Entry 6IUT (X-ray diffraction, 2.30 A resolution); this record covers chains H and A of the 3 polymer chains in the assembly.

# Chain H
Protein: AVFluIgG01 Heavy Chain
Organism: Homo sapiens
Amino-acid sequence (219 residues; each row starts with the number of its first residue):
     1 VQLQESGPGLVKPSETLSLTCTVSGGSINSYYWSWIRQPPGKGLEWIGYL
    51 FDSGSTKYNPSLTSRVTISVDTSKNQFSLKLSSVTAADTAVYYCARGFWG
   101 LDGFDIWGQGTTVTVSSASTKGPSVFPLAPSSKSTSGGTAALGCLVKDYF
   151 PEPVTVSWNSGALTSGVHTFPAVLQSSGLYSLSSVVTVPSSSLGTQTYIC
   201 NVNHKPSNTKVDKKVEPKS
Cystine bridges: Cys21-Cys94, Cys144-Cys200

# Chain A
Protein: Hemagglutinin
Organism: Influenza A virus (A/Anhui/1/2005(H5N1))
Reference sequence: Q1WDM0 (Q1WDM0_9INFA); residues 45-268 here correspond to UniProt positions 61-284 (UniProt number = residue number + 16)
Amino-acid sequence (230 residues; each row starts with the number of its first residue):
    45 DGVKPLILRDCSVAGWLLGNPMCDEFINVPEWSYIVEKANPANDLCYPGN
    95 FNDYEELKHLLSRINHFEKIQIIPKSSWSDHEASSGVSSACPYQGTPSFF
   145 RNVVWLIKKNNTYPTIKRSYNNTNQEDLLILWGIHHSNDAAEQTKLYQNP
   195 TTYISVGTSTLNQRLVPKIATRSKVNGQSGRMDFFWTILKPNDAINFESN
   245 GNFIAPEYAYKIVKKGDSAIVKSEHHHHHH
Not modelled in the structure: 45-51, 260-274
Cystine bridges: Cys55-Cys67
Glycans and other covalent adducts: N-acetylglucosamine (NAG) linked to Asn154; glycan linked to Asn165
Construct notes: expression tag (269-274)

# How chain H and chain A interact
Residue-residue contacts (27; chain H residue first):
  Asn29(H) - Lys161(A)  hydrogen bond
  Ser30(H) - Lys161(A)
  Ser30(H) - Arg162(A)
  Ser30(H) - Ser163(A)  hydrogen bond (backbone-backbone)
  Ser30(H) - Asn240(A)  hydrogen bond
  Phe51(H) - Ser121(A)
  Phe51(H) - Ser123(A)
  Phe51(H) - Arg162(A)
  Asp52(H) - Trp122(A)
  Asp52(H) - Thr159(A)
  Asp52(H) - Ile160(A)
  Asp52(H) - Lys161(A)  hydrogen bond (side chain-backbone)
  Asp52(H) - Arg162(A)  salt bridge
  Ser53(H) - Thr159(A)  hydrogen bond (backbone-backbone)
  Ser55(H) - Asp124(A)  hydrogen bond
  Ser55(H) - Pro158(A)
  Phe98(H) - Asn165(A)
  Trp99(H) - Ile116(A)
  Trp99(H) - Pro118(A)
  Trp99(H) - Ser121(A)
  Trp99(H) - Arg162(A)
  Trp99(H) - Ser163(A)
  Trp99(H) - Tyr164(A)
  Trp99(H) - Asn165(A)  hydrogen bond (backbone-backbone)
  Gly100(H) - Tyr164(A)
  Gly100(H) - Asn165(A)
  Gly100(H) - Thr167(A)  hydrogen bond (backbone-side chain)
Interface residues without a listed pair, chain H (12 interface residues in all): Tyr49, Thr56, Lys57
Interface residues without a listed pair, chain A (17 interface residues in all): Ile117

# In short
The interface between chain H and chain A involves 12 residues on one side and 17 on the other; the contacts
include 8 hydrogen bonds and 1 salt bridge. Polar contacts include Asp52(H)-Arg162(A), Asn29(H)-Lys161(A) and
Ser30(H)-Asn240(A). Covalently linked N-acetylglucosamine: at Asn154(A).
Here chain H is AVFluIgG01 Heavy Chain (Homo sapiens) and chain A is Hemagglutinin (Influenza A virus
(A/Anhui/1/2005(H5N1))). Entry 6IUT (Crystal structure of influenza A virus H5 hemagglutinin globular head in
complex with the Fab of ...) was determined by X-ray diffraction, deposited together with 6IUV.
